PDB entry 7DYK | X-ray diffraction, 2.99 A resolution | chains A and B

[Chain A (and B)]
Name: Circadian clock protein kinase KaiC
From: Synechococcus elongatus (strain PCC 7942 / FACHB-805)
Notes: EC 2.7.11.1; chain B of this document is another copy of the same molecule, construct and numbering; everything in this record applies to it too
Reference sequence: Q79PF4 (KAIC_SYNE7); numbering as in UniProt (aligned over 1-519)
Sequence (519 residues; row label = number of the first residue in the row):
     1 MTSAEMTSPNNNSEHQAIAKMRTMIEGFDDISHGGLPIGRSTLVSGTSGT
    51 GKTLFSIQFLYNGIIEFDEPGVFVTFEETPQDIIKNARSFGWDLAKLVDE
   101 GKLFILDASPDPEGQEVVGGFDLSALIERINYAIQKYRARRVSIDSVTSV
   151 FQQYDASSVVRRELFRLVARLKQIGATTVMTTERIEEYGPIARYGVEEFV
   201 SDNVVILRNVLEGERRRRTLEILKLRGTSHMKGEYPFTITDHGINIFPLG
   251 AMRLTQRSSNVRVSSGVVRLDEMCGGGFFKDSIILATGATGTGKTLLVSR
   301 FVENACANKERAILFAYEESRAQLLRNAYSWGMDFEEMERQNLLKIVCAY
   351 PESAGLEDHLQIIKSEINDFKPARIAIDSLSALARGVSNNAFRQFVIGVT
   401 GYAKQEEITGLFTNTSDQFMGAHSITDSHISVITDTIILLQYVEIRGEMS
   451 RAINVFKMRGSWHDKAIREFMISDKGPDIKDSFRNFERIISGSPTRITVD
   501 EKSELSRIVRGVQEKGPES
Unresolved in the structure: 1-17, 109-122, 155, 249-256, 498-519 (chain B: 1-17, 109-122, 249-255, 498-519)
Differences from the reference sequence: conflict V432 (Thr in Q79PF4)
Ion coordination: Mg2+ site 1: T53 (together with ATP); Mg2+ site 2: T295 (together with ATP)
Residues lining bound ligands:
  - ATP (adenosine-5'-triphosphate), molecule 1: T47, S48, G49, T50, G51, K52, T53, L54, S89, F90, R218, I239, T240, D241
  - ATP, molecule 2: F199, K224, L225, R226, T228, S229, H230, K232
  - ATP, molecule 3: A289, T290, G291, T292, G293, K294, T295, L296, E318, E319, S330, W331, T415, R451, I472, S473, D474
  - ATP, molecule 4: V432, K457, M458, R459, G460, S461, W462, H463, K465
Curated features (UniProtKB/Swiss-Prot):
  - region: Q115 to D122 (B-loop, required to bind KaiB and SasA), P248 to N260 (Linker), R488 to I497 (A-loop, interacts with KaiA)
  - active site: E77 (Proton acceptor in CI (KaiC 1)), E318 (Proton acceptor in CII (KaiC 2))
  - binding site (ATP): G49, T50, G51, K52, T53, L54, S89, K224, L225, R226, T228, H230, T240, D241, T290, G291, T292, G293, K294, T295 and 9 more in UniProt
  - binding site (Mg(2+)): T53, T295, E318
  - modified residue: S431 (Phosphoserine)
  - mutagenesis: T42 (T42S: Extends the period of the circadian rhythm to 28 hours in reconstituted KaiABC complex. Decreased endogenous ATPase), K52 (K52A: Induces an arrhythmic phenotype, significantly reduced ATP-binding), G71 (G71A: Lowers the amplitude and distords the waveform of the circadian rhythm), A87 (A87V: In kaiC1; shortens the period of the circadian rhythm to 22 hours), W92 (W92F: Increases photoperiod in presence of KaiA and KaiB), A108 (A108E: No longer binds KaiB, no formation of KaiCBA, still phosphorylated; A108L: Reduced binding of KaiB, reduced formation of KaiCBA, still phosphorylated), G114 (G114A: Extends the period of the circadian rhythm to 27 hours), Q115 (Q115A: Abolishes the circadian rhythm), S146 (S146P: CI hydrolysis rate halves, increases period of the circadian rhythm by nearly 50%; S146W: Loss of stable oscillation in presence of KaiA and KaiB), Q153 (Q153A: Higher CI ATPase activity, clock speeds up), S157 (S157C: In kaiC2; extends the period of the circadian rhythm to 29 hours. Lower CI ATPase activity, clock slows down ...), R215 (R215C: In kaiC3; shortens the period of the circadian rhythm to 16 hours and decreases the interaction with KaiA), 32 further mutagenesis entries in UniProt
From the paper describing this entry:
  - allosteric site: Q394
  - mutagenesis - Q394E: increased catalytic activity

[Chain A / chain B interface]
Pairs across the interface - 92 pairs, chain A then chain B:
  G46(A) - F199(B)
  T47(A) - F199(B)
  S48(A) - E198(B)
  S48(A) - F199(B)
  S48(A) - L223(B)
  S48(A) - K224(B)
  G49(A) - K224(B)
  K52(A) - F199(B)
  E77(A) - F165(B)
  E78(A) - R226(B)
  D82(A) - R40(B)
  N86(A) - R40(B)  hydrogen bond
  N86(A) - R226(B)
  N86(A) - G227(B)
  S89(A) - G227(B)
  T148(A) - R161(B)
  S149(A) - R161(B)
  Q152(A) - S158(B)  hydrogen bond (backbone-side chain)
  E183(A) - R161(B)  salt bridge
  E183(A) - F199(B)
  R184(A) - F199(B)
  R193(A) - G195(B)  hydrogen bond (side chain-backbone)
  R193(A) - V196(B)
  R193(A) - F199(B)
  L211(A) - Y188(B)  hydrophobic
  L211(A) - E234(B)
  E214(A) - R217(B)  salt bridge
  E214(A) - T219(B)
  E214(A) - G233(B)
  E214(A) - E234(B)  hydrogen bond (backbone-backbone)
  E214(A) - Q394(B)
  R215(A) - K232(B)  hydrogen bond (side chain-backbone)
  R215(A) - G233(B)
  R215(A) - E234(B)  hydrogen bond (side chain-backbone)
  R215(A) - Y235(B)  hydrogen bond
  R216(A) - E221(B)  salt bridge
  R216(A) - L223(B)
  R216(A) - K232(B)
  R216(A) - G233(B)
  R218(A) - K232(B)
  T290(A) - I425(B)
  T290(A) - S431(B)  hydrogen bond (side chain-backbone)
  T290(A) - V432(B)
  T290(A) - I437(B)
  T290(A) - F456(B)
  T290(A) - K457(B)  hydrogen bond
  G291(A) - K457(B)
  E318(A) - V432(B)
  E319(A) - R459(B)  salt bridge
  R321(A) - Q256(B)
  A322(A) - Q256(B)
  A322(A) - R257(B)
  A322(A) - S258(B)  hydrogen bond (backbone-side chain)
  Q323(A) - S258(B)
  Q323(A) - K404(B)
  Q323(A) - D435(B)  hydrogen bond
  Q323(A) - R459(B)  hydrogen bond
  R326(A) - S258(B)  hydrogen bond
  R326(A) - S259(B)
  R326(A) - N260(B)
  R326(A) - F279(B)
  N327(A) - R459(B)
  N327(A) - G460(B)
  S330(A) - G460(B)
  E352(A) - R393(B)  salt bridge
  R385(A) - R393(B)
  R385(A) - H429(B)
  G386(A) - R393(B)
  T415(A) - V432(B)
  D417(A) - T426(B)
  Q418(A) - T426(B)
  F419(A) - A422(B)  hydrophobic
  F419(A) - H423(B)
  F419(A) - T426(B)
  Y442(A) - F456(B)  hydrophobic
  E444(A) - I467(B)
  E444(A) - F486(B)
  E444(A) - R488(B)  hydrogen bond (side chain-backbone)
  E444(A) - I489(B)  hydrogen bond (side chain-backbone)
  E444(A) - I490(B)
  R446(A) - F483(B)
  R446(A) - R484(B)
  G447(A) - A466(B)
  G447(A) - I467(B)  hydrogen bond (backbone-backbone)
  G447(A) - S482(B)
  G447(A) - F483(B)
  G447(A) - I489(B)
  E448(A) - K465(B)
  E448(A) - A466(B)
  M449(A) - K465(B)  hydrogen bond (backbone-backbone)
  M449(A) - I490(B)  hydrophobic
  R451(A) - K465(B)
Other interface residues (no listed pair), chain A (52 interface residues in all): Q153, N209, S353, S416, S450, S493, P494
Other interface residues (no listed pair), chain B (60 interface residues in all): R208, T228, P236, I397, D427, I433, N454, E487

[Summary]
The interface between chain A and chain B involves 52 residues on one side and 60 on the other, with 17
hydrogen bonds and 5 salt bridges. Among the polar pairs are E183(A)-R161(B), E214(A)-R217(B) and
R216(A)-E221(B). From the paper: Q394E of chain A increases catalytic activity; an allosteric site at Q394(A).
Both chains are Circadian clock protein kinase KaiC (Synechococcus elongatus (strain PCC 7942 / FACHB-805)).
Entry 7DYK (Crystal Structure of Cyanobacterial Circadian Clock Protein KaiC) was determined by X-ray
diffraction together with 7DXQ, 7DY2, 7DYI, 7DYJ and 7V3X from the same study.
